Entry 3PV0 (X-ray diffraction, 3.10 A resolution); this record covers chains E and F of the 5 polymer chains in the assembly.

Chain E:
Protein: Maltose transporter subunit; periplasmic-binding component of ABC superfamily
Organism: Escherichia coli
UniProt: B1XC33 (B1XC33_ECODH); residues 1-370 here correspond to UniProt positions 27-396 (UniProt number = residue number + 26)
Chain sequence (370 residues; numbered 1 to 370; the number before each row is that of its first residue):
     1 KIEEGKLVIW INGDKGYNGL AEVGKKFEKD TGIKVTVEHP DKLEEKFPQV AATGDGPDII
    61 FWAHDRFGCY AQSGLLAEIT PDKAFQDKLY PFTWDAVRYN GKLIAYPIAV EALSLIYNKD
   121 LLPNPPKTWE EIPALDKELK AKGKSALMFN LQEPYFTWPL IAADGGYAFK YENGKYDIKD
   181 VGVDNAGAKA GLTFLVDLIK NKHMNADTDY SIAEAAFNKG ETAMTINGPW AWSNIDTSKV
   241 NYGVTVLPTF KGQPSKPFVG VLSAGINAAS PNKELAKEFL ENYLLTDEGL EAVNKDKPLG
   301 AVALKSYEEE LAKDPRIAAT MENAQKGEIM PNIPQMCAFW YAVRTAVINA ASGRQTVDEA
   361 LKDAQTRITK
Sequence notes: engineered mutation Cys69 (Gly95 in B1XC33), Cys337 (Ser363 in B1XC33)
Disulfide bonds: Cys69-Cys337

Chain F:
Protein: Maltose transporter subunit; membrane component of ABC superfamily
Organism: Escherichia coli
UniProt: B1XC32 (B1XC32_ECODH); numbering as in UniProt (aligned over 1-514)
Chain sequence (514 residues; each row starts with the number of its first residue):
     1 MDVIKKKHWW QSDALKWSVL GLLGLLVGYL VVLMYAQGEY LFAITTLILS SAGLYIFANR
    61 KAYAWRYVYP GMAGMGLFVL FPLVCTIAIA FTNYSSTNQL TFERAQEVLL DRSWQAGKTY
   121 NFGLYPAGDE WQLALSDGET GKNYLSDAFK FGGEQKLQLK ETTAQPEGER ANLRVITQNR
   181 QALSDITAIL PDGNKVMMSS LRQFSGTQPL YTLDGDGTLT NNQSGVKYRP NNQIGFYQSI
   241 TADGNWGDEK LSPGYTVTTG WKNFTRVFTD EGIQKPFLAI FVWTVVFSLI TVFLTVAVGM
   301 VLACLVQWEA LRGKAVYRVL LILPYAVPSF ISILIFKGLF NQSFGEINMM LSALFGVKPA
   361 WFSDPTTART MLIIVNTWLG YPYMMILCMG LLKAIPDDLY EASAMDGAGP FQNFFKITLP
   421 LLIKPLTPLM IASFAFNFNN FVLIQLLTNG GPDRLGTTTP AGYTDLLVNY TYRIAFEGGG
   481 GQDFGLAAAI ATLIFLLVGA LAIVNLKATR MKFD
Not modelled in the structure: 1-17, 243-247, 506-514

Chain E / chain F interface:
Pairs across the interface (51):
  Glu4(E) with Arg180(F), salt bridge
  Gly5(E) with Arg180(F)
  Glu28(E) with Arg174(F)
  Lys29(E) with Arg174(F), hydrogen bond (backbone-side chain)
  Asp30(E) with Arg174(F), hydrogen bond (backbone-backbone)
  Thr31(E) with Arg174(F); Thr177(F)
  Gly32(E) with Arg174(F)
  Ile33(E) with Thr177(F)
  Gln49(E) with Phe476(F)
  Ala52(E) with Gln99(F); Leu100(F)
  Thr53(E) with Gln99(F); Arg104(F), hydrogen bond (backbone-side chain)
  Gln72(E) with Ser252(F), hydrogen bond (backbone-side chain)
  Ser73(E) with Ser252(F); Pro253(F)
  Glu78(E) with Ser113(F)
  Thr80(E) with Gln115(F)
  Asp82(E) with Thr119(F); Gln203(F), hydrogen bond
  Lys102(E) with Gln223(F), hydrogen bond
  Asn205(E) with Ser343(F); Phe344(F)
  Asp207(E) with Asn341(F); Gln342(F); Ser343(F), hydrogen bond (side chain-backbone)
  Ile212(E) with Phe344(F), hydrophobic
  Glu274(E) with Met198(F); Ser199(F); Ser200(F)
  Leu275(E) with Leu201(F), hydrophobic
  Lys277(E) with Ser199(F); Ser200(F); Gln203(F)
  Glu278(E) with Ser200(F); Leu201(F); Arg202(F), salt bridge
  Asn282(E) with Arg202(F), hydrogen bond
  Tyr283(E) with Leu173(F)
  Tyr341(E) with Gly478(F); Gly479(F)
  Thr345(E) with Asp453(F)
  Asn349(E) with Asp453(F); Leu455(F)
  Arg354(E) with Pro452(F); Asp453(F), hydrogen bond (side chain-backbone); Tyr463(F)
  Gln355(E) with Leu455(F)
  Arg367(E) with Thr457(F); Gly480(F)
Also at the interface, not in a pair above, chain E (36 interface residues in all): Glu45, Gly74, Thr208, Lys273
Also at the interface, not in a pair above, chain F (35 interface residues in all): Trp114, Leu210, Ser363

Summary:
Chain E and chain F form an interface of 36 and 35 residues respectively; the contacts include 9 hydrogen
bonds and 2 salt bridges. Among the polar pairs are Glu4(E)-Arg180(F), Glu278(E)-Arg202(F) and
Lys29(E)-Arg174(F).
Here chain E is Maltose transporter subunit; periplasmic-binding component of ABC superfamily and chain F is
Maltose transporter subunit; membrane component of ABC superfamily, both from Escherichia coli. Entry 3PV0
(Crystal Structure of a pre-translocation state MBP-Maltose transporter complex without nucleotide) was
determined by X-ray diffraction together with 3PUY and 3PUZ from the same study.
